9BXA - chains A and E of the 7 polymer chains in the assembly; structure by electron microscopy, 3.37 A resolution.

[Chain A]
Molecule: MnxG
Organism: Bacillus sp. (in: firmicutes)
UniProt: A7KBU7 (A7KBU7_9BACI); residue numbers follow UniProt; this construct covers 1-1227
Amino-acid sequence (1227 residues; each row starts with the number of its first residue):
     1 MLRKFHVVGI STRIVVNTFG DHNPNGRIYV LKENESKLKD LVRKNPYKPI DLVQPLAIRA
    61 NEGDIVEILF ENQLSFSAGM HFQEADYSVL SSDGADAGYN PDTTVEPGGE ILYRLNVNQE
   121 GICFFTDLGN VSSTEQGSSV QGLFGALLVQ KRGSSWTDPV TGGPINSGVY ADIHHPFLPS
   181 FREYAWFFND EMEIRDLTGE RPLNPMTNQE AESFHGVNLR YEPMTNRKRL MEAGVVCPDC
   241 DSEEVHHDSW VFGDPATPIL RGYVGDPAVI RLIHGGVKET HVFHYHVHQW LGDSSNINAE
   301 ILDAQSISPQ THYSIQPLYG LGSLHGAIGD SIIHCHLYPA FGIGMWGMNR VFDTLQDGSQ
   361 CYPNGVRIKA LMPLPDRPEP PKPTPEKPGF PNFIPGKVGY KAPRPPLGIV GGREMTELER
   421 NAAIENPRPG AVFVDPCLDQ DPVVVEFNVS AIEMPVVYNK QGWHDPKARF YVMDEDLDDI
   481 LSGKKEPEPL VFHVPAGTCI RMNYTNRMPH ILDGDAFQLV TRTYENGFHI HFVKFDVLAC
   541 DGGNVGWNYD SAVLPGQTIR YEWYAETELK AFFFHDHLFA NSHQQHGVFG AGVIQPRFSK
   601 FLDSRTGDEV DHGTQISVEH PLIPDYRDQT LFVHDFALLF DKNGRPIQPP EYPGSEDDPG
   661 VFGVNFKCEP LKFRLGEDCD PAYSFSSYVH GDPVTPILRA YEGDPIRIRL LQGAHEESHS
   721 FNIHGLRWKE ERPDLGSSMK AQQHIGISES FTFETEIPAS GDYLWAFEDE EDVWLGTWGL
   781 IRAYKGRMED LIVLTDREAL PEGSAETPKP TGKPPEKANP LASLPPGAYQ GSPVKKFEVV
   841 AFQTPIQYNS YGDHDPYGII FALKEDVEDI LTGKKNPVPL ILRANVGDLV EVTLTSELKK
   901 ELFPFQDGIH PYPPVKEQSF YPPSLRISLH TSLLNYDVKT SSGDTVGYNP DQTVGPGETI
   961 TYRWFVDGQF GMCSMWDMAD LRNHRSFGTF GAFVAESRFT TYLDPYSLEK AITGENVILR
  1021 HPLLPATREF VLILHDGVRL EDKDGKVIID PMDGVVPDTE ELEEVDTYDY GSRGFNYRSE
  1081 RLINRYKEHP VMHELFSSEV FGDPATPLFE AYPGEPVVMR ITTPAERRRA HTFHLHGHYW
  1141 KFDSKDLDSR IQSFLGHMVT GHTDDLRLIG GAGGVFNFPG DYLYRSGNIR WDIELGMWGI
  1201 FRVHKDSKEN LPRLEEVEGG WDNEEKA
Unresolved in the structure: 1218-1227
Differences from the reference sequence: engineered mutation Ala-340 (His in A7KBU7)
Disulfide bonds: Cys-237/Cys-240, Cys-437/Cys-499

[Chain E]
Molecule: MnxF
Organism: Bacillus sp. (in: firmicutes)
UniProt: A7KBU6 (A7KBU6_9BACI); residue numbers follow UniProt; this construct covers 1-103
Amino-acid sequence (103 residues; numbered 1 to 103; the number before each row is that of its first residue):
     1 MEALFPMSTD YSKMTDVNEI HDSAILEHFR NGIGHKTLVI SPSYPYMFVG IIKELIGDTV
    61 MIDVETTHFA QLENREWYIH IHNIEVFYIE RPGAPKIPKL EDY
Unresolved in the structure: 1-16

[Interface between chain A and chain E]
Pairs across the interface (9; chain A residue first):
  Gln-440(A) with Gln-71(E)
  Tyr-564(A) with Gln-71(E), hydrogen bond
  Thr-567(A) with Phe-69(E)
  Arg-597(A) with Thr-67(E), hydrogen bond (side chain-backbone); His-68(E), hydrogen bond (side chain-backbone); Ala-70(E)
  Phe-598(A) with Leu-100(E), hydrophobic; Glu-101(E); Asp-102(E)
Interface residues without a listed pair, chain A (9 interface residues in all): Leu-438, Glu-566, Lys-600, Leu-622
Interface residues without a listed pair, chain E (10 interface residues in all): Thr-66, Tyr-103

[Overview]
9 residues of chain A and 10 residues of chain E are in contact, with 3 hydrogen bonds. Among the polar pairs
are Tyr-564(A)/Gln-71(E), Arg-597(A)/Thr-67(E) and Arg-597(A)/His-68(E).
Here chain A is MnxG and chain E is MnxF, both from Bacillus sp. (in: firmicutes). Entry 9BXA (Structure of
Mnx H340A complex from Bacillus sp. PL-12) was determined by electron microscopy.
